PDB entry 6NKL | X-ray diffraction, 2.20 A resolution | chains A and C of the 3 polymer chains in the assembly

== Chain A ==
Protein: Ribonuclease VapC
Organism: Haemophilus influenzae
Notes: EC 3.1.-.-; fragment: VapB-1
UniProtKB: A0A2R3FUY7 (A0A2R3FUY7_HAEIF); residue numbers follow UniProt; this construct covers 1-134
Chain sequence (143 residues; each row starts with the number of its first residue):
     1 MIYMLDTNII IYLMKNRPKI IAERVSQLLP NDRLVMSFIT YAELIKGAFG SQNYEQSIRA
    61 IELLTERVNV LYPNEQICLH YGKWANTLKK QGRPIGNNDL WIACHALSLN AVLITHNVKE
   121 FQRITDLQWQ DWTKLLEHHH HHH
Disordered / not traced: 135-143
Sequence notes: expression tag (135-143)
From the paper describing this entry:
  - catalytic residues: Asp6, Glu43, Asp99, Glu120
  - self-association interface (contacts with another copy of this molecule); pairs are residue here / residue on that copy: Tyr41-Glu75 (hydrogen bond), Tyr81, Asn97, Asn98, Trp101
  - mutagenesis - D99N, E120Q: unchanged catalytic activity
  - mutagenesis - D6N, D6N/D99N, E43Q, E43Q/D99N: abolished catalytic activity

== Chain C ==
Protein: Antitoxin VapB1
Organism: Haemophilus influenzae
UniProtKB: A0A2S9RDZ4 (A0A2S9RDZ4_HAEIF); numbering as in UniProt (aligned over 1-78)
Chain sequence (96 residues; numbered -17 to 78; the number before each row is that of its first residue; numbers below 1 keep their minus sign (Met-17 is residue -17)):
   -17 MASMTGGQQM GRDPNSSSML TKVFQSGNSQ AVRIPMDFRF DVDTVEIFRK ENGDVVLRPV
    43 SKKTDDFLAL FEGFDETFIQ ALEARDDLPP QERENL
Disordered / not traced: -17 to -2, 73-78
Sequence notes: initiating methionine (-17); expression tag (-16 to 0)

== Chain A / chain C interface ==
Contacting residue pairs - 59 pairs, chain A then chain C:
  Thr7(A) - Arg67(C)
  Asn8(A) - Arg67(C)  hydrogen bond
  Ile11(A) - Leu64(C)  hydrophobic
  Ile11(A) - Glu65(C)
  Leu13(A) - Phe53(C)  hydrophobic
  Met14(A) - Phe56(C)  hydrophobic
  Met14(A) - Phe60(C)  hydrophobic
  Met14(A) - Ile61(C)
  Met14(A) - Leu64(C)  hydrophobic
  Lys15(A) - Ile61(C)
  Lys15(A) - Glu65(C)
  Arg17(A) - Phe53(C)  hydrogen bond (side chain-backbone)
  Arg17(A) - Glu54(C)
  Pro18(A) - Leu50(C)
  Lys19(A) - Glu28(C)
  Lys19(A) - Val42(C)
  Ala22(A) - Thr46(C)
  Ala22(A) - Phe49(C)  hydrophobic
  Ala22(A) - Leu50(C)  hydrophobic
  Val25(A) - Phe49(C)  hydrophobic
  Ser26(A) - Lys45(C)
  Glu43(A) - Leu64(C)
  Glu43(A) - Arg67(C)  salt bridge
  Leu44(A) - Phe60(C)
  Leu44(A) - Leu64(C)  hydrophobic
  Lys46(A) - Ala66(C)  hydrogen bond (side chain-backbone)
  Lys46(A) - Arg67(C)
  Gly47(A) - Phe60(C)
  Gly47(A) - Ala63(C)
  Ala48(A) - Phe60(C)
  Gly50(A) - Thr59(C)
  Gly50(A) - Ala63(C)
  Ser51(A) - Thr59(C)
  Ser51(A) - Phe60(C)
  Gln52(A) - Thr59(C)  hydrogen bond (backbone-side chain)
  Gln56(A) - Gly55(C)  hydrogen bond (side chain-backbone)
  Ser57(A) - Phe60(C)
  Ala60(A) - Gly55(C)
  Ala60(A) - Phe56(C)  hydrophobic
  Ile61(A) - Phe56(C)
  Ile61(A) - Phe60(C)  hydrophobic
  Leu64(A) - Phe53(C)  hydrophobic
  Leu64(A) - Phe56(C)  hydrophobic
  Arg67(A) - Leu52(C)
  Tyr81(A) - Pro72(C)
  Pro94(A) - Pro71(C)  hydrophobic
  Ile95(A) - Pro71(C)
  Ile95(A) - Pro72(C)
  Gly96(A) - Asp69(C)
  Gly96(A) - Leu70(C)
  Asn97(A) - Asp69(C)  hydrogen bond (backbone-side chain)
  Asn97(A) - Leu70(C)  hydrogen bond (backbone-backbone)
  Asn97(A) - Pro71(C)
  Asn97(A) - Pro72(C)
  Asn98(A) - Arg67(C)
  Asn98(A) - Asp69(C)  hydrogen bond (backbone-side chain)
  Asp99(A) - Arg67(C)  salt bridge
  Asp99(A) - Asp69(C)  hydrogen bond (backbone-side chain)
  Leu100(A) - Pro72(C)  hydrophobic
Other interface residues (no listed pair), chain A (39 interface residues in all): Ile10, Glu23, Leu34, Leu63, Ile102
Other interface residues (no listed pair), chain C (24 interface residues in all): Asp57
From the paper, about this interface:
  - residue pairs: Arg67(C)-Glu43(A), Arg67(C)-Asp99(A)
  - interface residues, chain C: Pro41(C), Gly55(C), Ala66(C)

== In short ==
39 residues of chain A and 24 residues of chain C are in contact; the contacts include 9 hydrogen bonds and 2
salt bridges. Polar contacts include Glu43(A)-Arg67(C), Asp99(A)-Arg67(C) and Asn8(A)-Arg67(C). The paper
describes contacts between Arg67(C) and Glu43(A) and Arg67(C) and Asp99(A). The paper reports catalytic
residues Asp6(A), Glu43(A) and Asp99(A) among others; D6N, D6N/D99N and E43Q of chain A, among others, abolish
catalytic activity; 6 substitutions were tested in all.
Chain A is Ribonuclease VapC and chain C is Antitoxin VapB1, both from Haemophilus influenzae; the structure,
2.2 A resolution structure of VapBC-1 from nontypeable Haemophilus influenzae, was determined by X-ray
diffraction.
